Entry 3REK (X-ray diffraction, 2.60 A resolution); this record covers chains E and I of the 10 polymer chains in the assembly.

# Chain E
Protein: Histone H3.2
From: Xenopus laevis
UniProtKB: P84233 (H32_XENLA); residues 1-135 here correspond to UniProt positions 2-136 (UniProt number = residue number + 1)
Amino-acid sequence (135 residues; row label = number of the first residue in the row):
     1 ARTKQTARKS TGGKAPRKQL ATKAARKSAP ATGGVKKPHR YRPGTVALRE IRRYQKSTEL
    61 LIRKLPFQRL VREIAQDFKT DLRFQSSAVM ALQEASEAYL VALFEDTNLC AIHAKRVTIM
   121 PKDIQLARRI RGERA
Not modelled in the structure: 1-38
Construct notes: variant Ala102 (Gly103 in P84233)
Swiss-Prot annotation at these positions:
  - modified residue: Arg2 (Asymmetric dimethylarginine), Thr3 (Phosphothreonine), Lys4 (Allysine), Gln5 (5-glutamyl dopamine), Thr6 (Phosphothreonine), Arg8 (Citrulline), Lys9 (N6,N6,N6-trimethyllysine), Ser10 (ADP-ribosylserine), Thr11 (Phosphothreonine), Lys14 (N6-(2-hydroxyisobutyryl)lysine), Arg17 (Asymmetric dimethylarginine), Lys18 (N6-(2-hydroxyisobutyryl)lysine), Lys23 (N6-(2-hydroxyisobutyryl)lysine), Arg26 (Citrulline), Lys27 (N6,N6,N6-trimethyllysine), Ser28 (ADP-ribosylserine), Lys36 (N6,N6,N6-trimethyllysine), Lys37 (N6-methyllysine), Tyr41 (Phosphotyrosine), Lys56 (N6,N6,N6-trimethyllysine) and 8 more in UniProt
  - lipidation: Cys110 (S-palmitoyl cysteine)

# Chain I
Molecule: 146-nt DNA strand
Sequence (146 nucleotides; each row starts with the number of its first residue; numbers below 1 keep their minus sign (DA-72 is residue -72)):
   -72 ATCTCCAAAT ATCCCTTGCG GATCGTAGAA AAAGTGTGTC AAACTGCGCT ATCAAAGGGA
   -12 AACTTCAACT GAATTCAGTT GAAGTTTCCC TTTGATAGCG CAGTTTGACA CACTTTTTCT
    48 ACGATCCGCA AGGGATATTT GGAGAT
Metal / ion sites: platinum (II) ion site 1 near DA-72 (its only coordinating residue here); platinum (II) ion site 2 near DG-55 (its only coordinating residue here); platinum (II) ion site 3 near DA-46 (its only coordinating residue here); platinum (II) ion site 4 near DG-27 (its only coordinating residue here); platinum (II) ion site 5 near DG-15 (its only coordinating residue here); platinum (II) ion site 6 near DG-14 (its only coordinating residue here); platinum (II) ion site 7 near DG-2 (its only coordinating residue here); platinum (II) ion site 8: DG21, DA22; platinum (II) ion site 9 near DG25 (its only coordinating residue here); platinum (II) ion site 10 near DG34 (its only coordinating residue here); platinum (II) ion site 11: DG68, DG69; platinum (II) ion site 12 near DG71 (its only coordinating residue here)

# How chain E and chain I interact
Pairs across the interface (30):
  His39(E) - DC-67(I)  phosphate contact
  His39(E) - DA10(I)  phosphate contact
  Arg40(E) - DA9(I)  hydrogen bond to the base
  Arg40(E) - DA10(I)  hydrogen bond to the sugar
  Tyr41(E) - DC-67(I)  phosphate contact
  Tyr41(E) - DA-66(I)  phosphate contact
  Tyr41(E) - DA9(I)  sugar contact
  Tyr41(E) - DA10(I)  hydrogen bond to the phosphate
  Arg42(E) - DA9(I)  sugar contact
  Pro43(E) - DG8(I)  phosphate contact
  Pro43(E) - DA9(I)  sugar contact
  Gly44(E) - DG8(I)  hydrogen bond to the phosphate
  Gly44(E) - DA9(I)  hydrogen bond to the phosphate
  Thr45(E) - DA9(I)  hydrogen bond to the phosphate
  Val46(E) - DA9(I)  hydrogen bond to the phosphate
  Val46(E) - DA10(I)  phosphate contact
  Ala47(E) - DA9(I)  hydrogen bond to the phosphate
  Arg49(E) - DA-66(I)  phosphate contact
  Arg49(E) - DA-65(I)  salt bridge to the phosphate
  Lys56(E) - DA-64(I)  phosphate contact
  Arg63(E) - DC17(I)  sugar contact
  Arg63(E) - DT18(I)  phosphate contact
  Lys64(E) - DT18(I)  hydrogen bond to the phosphate
  Leu65(E) - DC17(I)  phosphate contact
  Leu65(E) - DT18(I)  hydrogen bond to the phosphate
  Pro66(E) - DC17(I)  phosphate contact
  Arg69(E) - DC17(I)  salt bridge to the phosphate
  Asp81(E) - DG27(I)  phosphate contact
  Arg83(E) - DC26(I)  hydrogen bond to the phosphate
  Arg83(E) - DG27(I)  salt bridge to the phosphate
Interface residues without a listed pair, chain E (19 interface residues in all): Lys115
Interface residues without a listed pair, chain I (12 interface residues in all): DG-2

# Summary
The interface between chain E and chain I involves 19 residues on one side and 12 on the other; the contacts
include 11 hydrogen bonds and 3 salt bridges. Polar contacts include Arg40(E)-DA9(I), Arg40(E)-DA10(I) and
Tyr41(E)-DA10(I). DG21(I) and DA22(I) coordinate platinum (II) ion site 8.
Chain E is Histone H3.2 (Xenopus laevis) and chain I is a 146-nt DNA strand; the structure, 2.6 Angstrom
Crystal Structure of the Nucleosome Core Particle Assembled with a 146 bp Alpha-Satellite DNA ..., was
determined by X-ray diffraction (same publication as 3REH, 3REI, 3REJ and 3REL).
